PDB entry 5IIH | X-ray diffraction, 2.40 A resolution | chain A

== Chain A ==
Protein: Serum albumin
Organism: Equus caballus
Reference sequence: P35747 (ALBU_HORSE); residues 1-583 here correspond to UniProt positions 25-607 (UniProt number = residue number + 24)
Chain sequence (583 residues; numbered 1 to 583; the number before each row is that of its first residue):
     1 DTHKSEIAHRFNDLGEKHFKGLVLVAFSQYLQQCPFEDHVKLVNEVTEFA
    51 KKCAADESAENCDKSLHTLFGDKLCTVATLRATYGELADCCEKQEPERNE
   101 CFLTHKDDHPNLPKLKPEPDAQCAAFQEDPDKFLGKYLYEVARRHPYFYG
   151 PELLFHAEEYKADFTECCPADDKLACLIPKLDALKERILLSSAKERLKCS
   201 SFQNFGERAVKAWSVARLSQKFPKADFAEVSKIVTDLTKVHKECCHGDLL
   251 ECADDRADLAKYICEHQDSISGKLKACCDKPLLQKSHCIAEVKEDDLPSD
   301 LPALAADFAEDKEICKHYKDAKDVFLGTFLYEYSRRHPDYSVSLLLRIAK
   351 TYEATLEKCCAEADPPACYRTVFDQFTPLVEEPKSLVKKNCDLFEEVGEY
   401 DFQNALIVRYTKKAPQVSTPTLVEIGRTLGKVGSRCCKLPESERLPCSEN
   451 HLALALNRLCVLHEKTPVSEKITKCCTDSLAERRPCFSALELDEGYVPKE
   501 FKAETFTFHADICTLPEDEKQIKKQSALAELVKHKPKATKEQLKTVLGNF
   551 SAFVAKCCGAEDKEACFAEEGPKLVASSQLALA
Not modelled in the structure: 1-3
Disulfides: Cys53-Cys62, Cys75-Cys91, Cys90-Cys101, Cys123-Cys168, Cys167-Cys176, Cys199-Cys245, Cys244-Cys252, Cys264-Cys278, Cys277-Cys288, Cys315-Cys360, Cys359-Cys368, Cys391-Cys437, Cys436-Cys447, Cys460-Cys476, Cys475-Cys486, Cys513-Cys558, Cys557-Cys566
Bound ions: Zn2+: His67, His246, Asp248
UniProt features mapped onto this chain:
  - binding site (Cu cation): His3
  - binding site (Ca(2+)): Glu6, Asp13, Glu243, Asp248, Glu251, Asp254, Asp258
  - binding site (Zn(2+)): His67, His246, Asp248
  - modified residue: Ser5 (Phosphoserine), Ser58 (Phosphoserine), Ser65 (Phosphoserine), Thr83 (Phosphothreonine), Ser418 (Phosphoserine), Thr419 (Phosphothreonine), Thr421 (Phosphothreonine), Ser488 (Phosphoserine), Lys533 (N6-methyllysine), Thr545 (Phosphothreonine), Lys563 (N6-succinyllysine)

== In short ==
His67, His246 and Asp248 coordinate Zn2+. Curated annotation (UniProt) lists Cu cation-binding residue His3, 7
Ca2+-binding residues and 3 Zn2+-binding residues.
Chain A is Serum albumin (Equus caballus); the structure, Crystal structure of Equine Serum Albumin in the
presence of 2.5 mM zinc at pH 7.4, was determined by X-ray diffraction, deposited together with 5IJE, 5IIU,
5IIX, 5IJ5 and 5IJF.
